PDB entry 8OW0 | electron microscopy, 3.40 A resolution | chains D and e of the 25 polymer chains in the assembly

== Chain D ==
Molecule: C0n3 DNA
Sequence (153 nucleotides; row label = number of the first residue in the row):
     1 ATAAGTCACA TGGTGCCGAG GCCGCTCAAT TGGTCGTAGA CAGCTCTAGC ACCGCTTAAA
    61 CGCACGTACG CGCTGTCCCC CGCGTTTTAA TATTAGTGTA TTTGATTTCC GAAAGTTAAA
   121 AAAGAAATAG TAAGAAATAT ATATTTCATT GAA
Not modelled in the structure: 122-153

== Chain e ==
Molecule: Histone H3-like centromeric protein CSE4
Source organism: Saccharomyces cerevisiae
UniProtKB: P36012 (CENPA_YEAST); residue numbers follow UniProt; this construct covers 1-229
Sequence (229 residues; each row starts with the number of its first residue):
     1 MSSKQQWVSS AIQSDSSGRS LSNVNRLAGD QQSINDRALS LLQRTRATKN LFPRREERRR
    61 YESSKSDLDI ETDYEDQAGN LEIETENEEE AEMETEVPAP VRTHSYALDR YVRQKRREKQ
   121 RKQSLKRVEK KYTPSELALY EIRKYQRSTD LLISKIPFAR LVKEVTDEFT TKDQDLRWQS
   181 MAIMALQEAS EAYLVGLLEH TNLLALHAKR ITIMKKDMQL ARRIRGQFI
Not modelled in the structure: 1-132
Swiss-Prot annotation at these positions:
  - motif: Lys-115 to Tyr-132 (Nuclear localization signal)
What the authors report for this chain:
  - mutagenesis - R37A (15-fold): decreased binding to CENP-QU

== How chain D and chain e interact ==
Pairs across the interface - 13 pairs, chain D then chain e:
  DC80(D) with Thr-212(e), phosphate contact
  DG82(D) with Pro-134(e), sugar contact
  DC83(D) with Pro-134(e), phosphate contact
  DA90(D) with Ser-154(e), hydrogen bond to the phosphate; Pro-157(e), phosphate contact; Arg-160(e), salt bridge to the phosphate
  DT91(D) with Ser-154(e), hydrogen bond to the phosphate; Lys-155(e), hydrogen bond to the phosphate; Ile-156(e), phosphate contact; Pro-157(e), phosphate contact
  DA92(D) with Ile-156(e), base contact
  DG98(D) with Arg-177(e), base contact
  DA100(D) with Arg-177(e), salt bridge to the phosphate
Other interface residues (no listed pair), chain e (10 interface residues in all): Thr-133, Ala-138

== In short ==
8 residues of chain D and 10 residues of chain e are in contact, with 3 hydrogen bonds and 2 salt bridges.
Among the polar pairs are DA90(D)/Ser-154(e), DT91(D)/Ser-154(e) and DT91(D)/Lys-155(e). From the paper: R37A
of chain e reduces binding to CENP-QU.
Here chain D is C0n3 DNA and chain e is Histone H3-like centromeric protein CSE4 (Saccharomyces cerevisiae).
Entry 8OW0 (Cryo-EM structure of CBF1-CCAN bound topologically to a centromeric CENP-A nucleosome) was
determined by electron microscopy (same publication as 8OVW, 8OVX and 8OW1).
